PDB entry 9FFU | electron microscopy, 2.50 A resolution | chains B and C of the 6 polymer chains in the assembly

[Chain B (and C)]
Molecule: Gamma-aminobutyric acid receptor subunit beta-3
Organism: Homo sapiens
Notes: chain C of this document is another copy of the same molecule, construct and numbering; everything in this record applies to it too
UniProtKB: P28472 (GBRB3_HUMAN); residues 1-448 here correspond to UniProt positions 26-473 (UniProt number = residue number + 25)
Amino-acid sequence (395 residues; each row starts with the number of its first residue; note: 107 numbers in that range are skipped by the numbering (no residue carries them; nothing is unmodelled there); numbers below 1 keep their minus sign (Met-53 is residue -53)):
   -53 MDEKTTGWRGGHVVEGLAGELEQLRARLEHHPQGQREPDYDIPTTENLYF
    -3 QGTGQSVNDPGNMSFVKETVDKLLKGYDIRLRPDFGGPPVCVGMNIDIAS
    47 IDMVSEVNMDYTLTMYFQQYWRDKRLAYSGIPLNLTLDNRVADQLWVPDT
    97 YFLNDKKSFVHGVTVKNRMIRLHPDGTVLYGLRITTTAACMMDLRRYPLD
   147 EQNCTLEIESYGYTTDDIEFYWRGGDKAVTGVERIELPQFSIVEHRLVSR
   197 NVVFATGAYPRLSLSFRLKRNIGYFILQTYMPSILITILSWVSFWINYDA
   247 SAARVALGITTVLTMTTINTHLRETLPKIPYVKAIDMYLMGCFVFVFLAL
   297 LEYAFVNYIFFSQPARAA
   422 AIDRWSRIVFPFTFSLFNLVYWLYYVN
Not modelled in the structure: -53 to 7, 448
Construct notes: initiating methionine (-53); expression tag (-52 to 0); linker (308-314)
Disulfide bonds: Cys136-Cys150
Glycans and other covalent adducts: N-acetylglucosamine (NAG) linked to Asn80; glycan linked to Asn149
Residues lining bound ligands:
  - gamma-amino-butanoic acid (ABU): Tyr97, Glu155, Ser156, Tyr157, Phe200, Thr202, Tyr205
  - hexadecane (R16): Ile218, Ile222, Ile230, Trp237, Pro432, Phe435, Ser436, Asn439, Trp443, Val447
Curated features (UniProtKB/Swiss-Prot):
  - binding site (benzamidine): Asp95 to Tyr97, Glu155 to Tyr157, Phe200
  - binding site (4-aminobutanoate): Tyr97, Glu155, Tyr157, Thr202
  - binding site (histamine): Tyr97, Ser156, Tyr157, Thr202
  - glycosylation (N-linked (GlcNAc...) asparagine): Asn8, Asn80, Asn149

[Interface between chain B and chain C]
Pairs across the interface (83):
  Met9(B) - Leu27(C)
  Met9(B) - Arg28(C)
  Met9(B) - Phe31(C)
  Met9(B) - Arg71(C)
  Val12(B) - Phe31(C)  hydrophobic
  Lys13(B) - Gly22(C)
  Lys13(B) - Asp24(C)
  Lys13(B) - Arg26(C)
  Val16(B) - Arg26(C)
  Asp17(B) - Arg26(C)  salt bridge
  Leu20(B) - Arg26(C)
  Asp48(B) - Lys102(C)
  Tyr62(B) - Tyr97(C)  hydrogen bond
  Tyr62(B) - Leu99(C)
  Tyr62(B) - Tyr157(C)  hydrophobic
  Thr82(B) - Gly158(C)
  Thr82(B) - Tyr159(C)
  Leu83(B) - Arg26(C)
  Asp84(B) - Ile25(C)
  Asp84(B) - Arg26(C)  hydrogen bond (backbone-backbone)
  Asp84(B) - Trp92(C)
  Asp84(B) - Tyr159(C)
  Arg86(B) - Ile25(C)
  Arg86(B) - Asp89(C)  hydrogen bond (side chain-backbone)
  Arg86(B) - Leu91(C)  hydrogen bond (side chain-backbone)
  Val87(B) - Arg26(C)
  Phe105(B) - Lys102(C)
  Phe105(B) - Lys103(C)
  His107(B) - Asp101(C)  salt bridge
  His107(B) - Lys102(C)
  Val109(B) - Thr96(C)
  Val109(B) - Tyr97(C)
  Val109(B) - Phe98(C)  hydrophobic
  Val109(B) - Ser104(C)
  Val109(B) - Phe105(C)
  Thr110(B) - Thr96(C)  hydrogen bond (side chain-backbone)
  Thr110(B) - Leu128(C)
  Val111(B) - Asp95(C)
  Asn113(B) - Tyr97(C)
  Asn113(B) - Tyr157(C)
  Arg114(B) - Tyr157(C)
  Met115(B) - Tyr157(C)  hydrophobic
  Met115(B) - Tyr205(C)
  Arg117(B) - Gly158(C)  hydrogen bond (side chain-backbone)
  Arg117(B) - Thr202(C)  hydrogen bond (side chain-backbone)
  Arg117(B) - Tyr205(C)
  Gly127(B) - Tyr157(C)
  Leu128(B) - Tyr157(C)  hydrogen bond (backbone-side chain)
  Arg129(B) - Tyr97(C)
  Arg129(B) - Phe98(C)  hydrogen bond (side chain-backbone)
  Arg129(B) - Leu99(C)  hydrogen bond (side chain-backbone)
  Arg129(B) - Asp101(C)  salt bridge
  Arg129(B) - Tyr157(C)  hydrogen bond (backbone-side chain)
  Glu182(B) - Met137(C)
  Pro184(B) - Lys274(C)
  Pro184(B) - Pro276(C)
  Gln185(B) - Lys274(C)
  Gly219(B) - Pro276(C)
  Tyr220(B) - Lys274(C)
  Tyr220(B) - Ile275(C)
  Tyr220(B) - Pro276(C)
  Leu223(B) - Tyr277(C)
  Leu223(B) - Val278(C)  hydrophobic
  Leu223(B) - Asp282(C)
  Gln224(B) - Asn265(C)  hydrogen bond
  Gln224(B) - Arg269(C)
  Leu231(B) - Phe289(C)  hydrophobic
  Ile234(B) - Phe293(C)  hydrophobic
  Leu235(B) - Phe293(C)  hydrophobic
  Leu235(B) - Leu296(C)  hydrophobic
  Val238(B) - Ala300(C)  hydrophobic
  Trp241(B) - Tyr304(C)
  Ile242(B) - Asn303(C)
  Asn243(B) - Asn303(C)
  Ala246(B) - Ser247(C)
  Ala249(B) - Ser247(C)
  Ala249(B) - Val251(C)
  Ala252(B) - Ile255(C)
  Leu253(B) - Ile255(C)  hydrophobic
  Thr256(B) - Ile255(C)
  Thr256(B) - Leu259(C)
  Thr260(B) - Leu259(C)
  Arg428(B) - Tyr304(C)
Also at the interface, not in a pair above, chain B (52 interface residues in all): Tyr66, Leu81, Tyr143, Arg180, Asn217, Ala248
Also at the interface, not in a pair above, chain C (62 interface residues in all): Tyr23, Asp30, Phe63, Gln65, Ala88, Val93, Pro94, Val106, Ile130, Thr160, Asp163, Phe200, Ala248, Val258, Leu297, Phe306

[Overview]
Chain B and chain C form an interface of 52 and 62 residues respectively; the contacts include 12 hydrogen
bonds and 3 salt bridges. Polar pairs include Asp17(B)-Arg26(C), His107(B)-Asp101(C) and Arg129(B)-Asp101(C).
Ligands of chain B: gamma-amino-butanoic acid and hexadecane. Covalently linked N-acetylglucosamine: at
Asn80(B).
Chain B and chain C are both Gamma-aminobutyric acid receptor subunit beta-3 (Homo sapiens); the structure,
Cryo-EM structure of the alpha1beta3 GABA(A) receptor in complex with GABA and Mb25 in the long-lived ..., was
determined by electron microscopy.
